3IT6 - chains C and D of the 4 polymer chains in the assembly; structure by X-ray diffraction, 2.40 A resolution.

Chain C:
Molecule: Arginine biosynthesis bifunctional protein argJ alpha chain
Source organism: Mycobacterium tuberculosis
Notes: EC 2.3.1.35
UniProtKB: P63571 (ARGJ_MYCTU); numbering as in UniProt (aligned over 2-199)
Sequence (199 residues; row label = number of the first residue in the row):
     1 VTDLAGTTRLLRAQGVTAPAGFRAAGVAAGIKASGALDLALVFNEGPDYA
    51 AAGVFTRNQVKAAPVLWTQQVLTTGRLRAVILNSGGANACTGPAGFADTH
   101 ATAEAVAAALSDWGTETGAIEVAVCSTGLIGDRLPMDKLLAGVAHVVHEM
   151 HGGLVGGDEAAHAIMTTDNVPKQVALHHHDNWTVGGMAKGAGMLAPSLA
Not modelled in the structure: 1-6
Differences from the reference sequence: expression tag (1)
Small-molecule neighbours: L-ornithine (ORN): T127, G128, T166, T167, K189, G192, M193

Chain D:
Molecule: Arginine biosynthesis bifunctional protein argJ beta chain
Source organism: Mycobacterium tuberculosis
Notes: EC 2.3.1.1
UniProtKB: P63571 (ARGJ_MYCTU); numbering as in UniProt (aligned over 200-404)
Sequence (205 residues; each row starts with the number of its first residue):
   200 TMLCVLTTDAAAEPAALERALRRAAAATFDRLDIDGSCSTNDTVLLLSSG
   250 ASEIPPAQADLDEAVLRVCDDLCAQLQADAEGVTKRVTVTVTGAATEDDA
   300 LVAARQIARDSLVKTALFGSDPNWGRVLAAVGMAPITLDPDRISVSFNGA
   350 AVCVHGVGAPGAREVDLSDADIDITVDLGVGDGQARIRTTDLSHAYVEEN
   400 SAYSS
Small-molecule neighbours: L-ornithine (ORN): T200, E280, N399, S404

Interface between chain C and chain D:
Residue-residue contacts (159):
  T8(C) - R266(D)
  L10(C) - R266(D)
  R12(C) - D270(D)  salt bridge
  R12(C) - Q274(D)
  V16(C) - V204(D)
  V16(C) - T206(D)  hydrogen bond (backbone-side chain)
  P19(C) - T206(D)
  P19(C) - D208(D)
  A20(C) - D208(D)  hydrogen bond (backbone-side chain)
  A20(C) - S248(D)  hydrogen bond (backbone-side chain)
  A20(C) - A250(D)
  G21(C) - S248(D)
  F22(C) - T206(D)
  F22(C) - T207(D)
  F22(C) - L246(D)
  F22(C) - S247(D)
  F22(C) - S248(D)
  N44(C) - S247(D)  hydrogen bond (side chain-backbone)
  N44(C) - S248(D)
  G46(C) - S248(D)
  P47(C) - S248(D)
  D48(C) - S247(D)
  D48(C) - S248(D)  hydrogen bond (backbone-backbone)
  D48(C) - G249(D)
  Y49(C) - S247(D)
  A50(C) - A211(D)
  A50(C) - P213(D)
  A50(C) - L216(D)
  A50(C) - L246(D)
  A50(C) - S247(D)  hydrogen bond (backbone-backbone)
  A51(C) - L216(D)
  A51(C) - L245(D)
  A52(C) - L216(D)
  A52(C) - E217(D)
  A52(C) - L220(D)
  A52(C) - V243(D)
  A52(C) - L244(D)
  A52(C) - L245(D)  hydrogen bond (backbone-backbone)
  G53(C) - L220(D)
  G53(C) - V243(D)
  G53(C) - L244(D)
  V54(C) - L220(D)
  V54(C) - R221(D)
  V54(C) - T242(D)
  V54(C) - V243(D)  hydrogen bond (backbone-backbone)
  F55(C) - D241(D)
  F55(C) - T242(D)
  T56(C) - C237(D)
  T56(C) - S238(D)  hydrogen bond (side chain-backbone)
  T56(C) - T239(D)
  T56(C) - N240(D)
  T56(C) - D241(D)  hydrogen bond (backbone-backbone)
  N58(C) - C237(D)  hydrogen bond (side chain-backbone)
  N58(C) - S238(D)
  N58(C) - T239(D)
  V60(C) - T239(D)
  K61(C) - T239(D)
  A62(C) - T239(D)  hydrogen bond (backbone-backbone)
  A62(C) - N240(D)
  P64(C) - N240(D)
  V65(C) - T239(D)
  V65(C) - N240(D)
  V65(C) - T242(D)
  G75(C) - P213(D)
  V80(C) - L244(D)  hydrophobic
  V80(C) - L246(D)  hydrophobic
  L82(C) - V204(D)  hydrophobic
  A87(C) - N240(D)
  A89(C) - T239(D)
  A89(C) - N240(D)
  S126(C) - L202(D)
  S126(C) - N240(D)
  T127(C) - T200(D)
  T127(C) - L202(D)
  G128(C) - S404(D)
  L129(C) - S403(D)
  I130(C) - T239(D)
  T167(C) - E280(D)  hydrogen bond
  D168(C) - D278(D)
  N169(C) - D278(D)  hydrogen bond (backbone-side chain)
  V170(C) - D278(D)  hydrogen bond (backbone-side chain)
  K172(C) - L271(D)
  K172(C) - Q274(D)
  K172(C) - L275(D)
  K172(C) - D278(D)  salt bridge
  Q173(C) - Q274(D)  hydrogen bond (backbone-side chain)
  V174(C) - V267(D)  hydrophobic
  V174(C) - D270(D)
  V174(C) - L271(D)  hydrophobic
  V174(C) - Q274(D)
  L176(C) - A263(D)  hydrophobic
  L176(C) - V267(D)  hydrophobic
  H178(C) - D259(D)  salt bridge
  D180(C) - I253(D)
  N181(C) - S251(D)
  N181(C) - I253(D)
  W182(C) - D208(D)
  W182(C) - A209(D)  hydrophobic
  W182(C) - S251(D)
  W182(C) - I253(D)
  W182(C) - P255(D)
  W182(C) - D259(D)
  W182(C) - A263(D)  hydrophobic
  T183(C) - T206(D)
  T183(C) - T207(D)  hydrogen bond (backbone-side chain)
  T183(C) - D208(D)  hydrogen bond (backbone-side chain)
  V184(C) - T206(D)
  V184(C) - T207(D)
  V184(C) - V267(D)  hydrophobic
  G185(C) - L205(D)
  G185(C) - T206(D)  hydrogen bond (backbone-backbone)
  G186(C) - V204(D)
  G186(C) - L205(D)
  G186(C) - L271(D)
  M187(C) - C203(D)  hydrogen bond (backbone-side chain)
  M187(C) - V204(D)  hydrogen bond (backbone-backbone)
  A188(C) - L202(D)
  A188(C) - C203(D)  hydrophobic
  K189(C) - T200(D)  hydrogen bond (side chain-backbone)
  K189(C) - M201(D)
  K189(C) - L202(D)  hydrogen bond (backbone-backbone)
  K189(C) - L275(D)
  G190(C) - T200(D)
  G190(C) - L275(D)
  A191(C) - I233(D)
  A191(C) - D278(D)
  A191(C) - A279(D)
  A191(C) - E280(D)  hydrogen bond (backbone-backbone)
  G192(C) - T200(D)  hydrogen bond (backbone-backbone)
  G192(C) - E280(D)  hydrogen bond (backbone-side chain)
  M193(C) - T200(D)  hydrogen bond (backbone-backbone)
  M193(C) - D234(D)  hydrogen bond (backbone-side chain)
  M193(C) - S236(D)
  M193(C) - S238(D)
  L194(C) - M201(D)  hydrophobic
  L194(C) - L231(D)
  L194(C) - D232(D)
  L194(C) - I233(D)  hydrogen bond (backbone-backbone)
  L194(C) - D234(D)  hydrogen bond (backbone-side chain)
  L194(C) - S236(D)  hydrogen bond (backbone-backbone)
  A195(C) - L231(D)
  A195(C) - D232(D)
  A195(C) - G235(D)
  A195(C) - S236(D)
  A195(C) - C237(D)  hydrogen bond (backbone-side chain)
  A195(C) - R308(D)
  P196(C) - M201(D)  hydrophobic
  P196(C) - F228(D)
  P196(C) - D229(D)
  P196(C) - L231(D)
  P196(C) - D241(D)
  S197(C) - D229(D)
  S197(C) - C237(D)
  L198(C) - A224(D)  hydrophobic
  L198(C) - F228(D)  hydrophobic
  L198(C) - D229(D)  hydrogen bond (backbone-side chain)
  L198(C) - D241(D)
  L198(C) - V243(D)  hydrophobic
  A199(C) - R221(D)  hydrogen bond (backbone-side chain)
Interface residues without a listed pair, chain C (72 interface residues in all): V42, T68, L72, L77, A123, C125, P171
Interface residues without a listed pair, chain D (62 interface residues in all): A210, E212, L260, A273, E398, Y402

Summary:
72 residues of chain C and 62 residues of chain D are in contact; the contacts include 34 hydrogen bonds and 3
salt bridges. Among the polar pairs are R12(C)-D270(D), K172(C)-D278(D) and H178(C)-D259(D). L-ornithine is
bound between chain C and chain D.
Chain C is Arginine biosynthesis bifunctional protein argJ alpha chain and chain D is Arginine biosynthesis
bifunctional protein argJ beta chain, both from Mycobacterium tuberculosis; the structure, The Crystal
Structure of Ornithine Acetyltransferase complexed with Ornithine from Mycobacterium tuberculosis (Rv1653) at
2.4 A, was determined by X-ray diffraction together with 3IT4 from the same study.
